1GMO - chains A and B; structure by X-ray diffraction, 3.00 A resolution.

# Chain A (and B)
Molecule: Hepatocyte growth factor
From: Homo sapiens
Notes: fragment: nk1; chain B of this document is another copy of the same molecule, construct and numbering; everything in this record applies to it too
UniProtKB: P14210 (HGF_HUMAN); numbering as in UniProt (aligned over 28-210)
Chain sequence (183 residues; each row starts with the number of its first residue):
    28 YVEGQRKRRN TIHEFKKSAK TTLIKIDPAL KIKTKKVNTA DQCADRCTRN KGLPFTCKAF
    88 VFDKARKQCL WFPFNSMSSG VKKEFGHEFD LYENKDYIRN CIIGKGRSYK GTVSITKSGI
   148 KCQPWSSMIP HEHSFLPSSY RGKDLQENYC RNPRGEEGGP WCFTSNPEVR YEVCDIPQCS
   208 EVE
Not modelled in the structure: 28-36, 210
Disulfides: Cys70-Cys96, Cys74-Cys84, Cys128-Cys206, Cys149-Cys189, Cys177-Cys201
Sequence notes: engineered mutation Val29 (Ala in P14210), Asp72 (Asn in P14210)
Swiss-Prot annotation at these positions:
  - modified residue: Gln32 (Pyrrolidone carboxylic acid)
What the authors report for this chain:
  - binding site for n,O6-disulfo-glucosamine: Thr61, Lys63, Arg73, Arg76, Gly79, Lys132, Arg134, Lys170, Arg181
  - binding site for 2-O-sulfo-alpha-L-idopyranuronic acid: Lys60, Arg73
  - mutagenesis - K58E/K60E/K62E, R73E/R76E: abolished signaling
  - mutagenesis - K132E/R134E, K170E/R181E: increased signaling

# Chain A / chain B interface
Pairs across the interface (47):
  Glu41(A) with Glu41(B)
  Asn77(A) with Ile142(B); Gly146(B), hydrogen bond (side chain-backbone)
  Leu80(A) with Ser145(B); Gly146(B)
  Pro81(A) with Ser145(B)
  Phe82(A) with Lys144(B); Ser145(B); Gly146(B)
  Thr83(A) with Thr143(B), hydrogen bond (side chain-backbone); Lys144(B); Asp202(B)
  Lys85(A) with Asp202(B), salt bridge
  Lys122(A) with Asn127(B), hydrogen bond (backbone-side chain)
  Asp123(A) with Lys122(B), salt bridge; Asn127(B), hydrogen bond (backbone-side chain); Thr139(B)
  Tyr124(A) with Val140(B); Asp202(B); Pro204(B)
  Ile125(A) with Asn127(B), hydrogen bond (backbone-side chain)
  Arg126(A) with Asn127(B); Cys206(B)
  Asn127(A) with Lys122(B); Asp123(B); Ile125(B), hydrogen bond (side chain-backbone); Arg126(B); Asn127(B), hydrogen bond (side chain-backbone)
  Cys128(A) with Cys128(B), hydrophobic
  Val140(A) with Tyr124(B)
  Ile142(A) with Asn77(B); Thr83(B)
  Thr143(A) with Thr83(B)
  Lys144(A) with Phe82(B); Thr83(B)
  Ser145(A) with Leu80(B); Pro81(B); Phe82(B)
  Gly146(A) with Asn77(B); Leu80(B); Phe82(B)
  Asp202(A) with Thr83(B); Lys85(B), salt bridge; Tyr124(B)
  Cys206(A) with Arg126(B), hydrogen bond (backbone-side chain)
  Glu208(A) with Arg126(B), salt bridge; Ile130(B)
Also at the interface, not in a pair above, chain A (27 interface residues in all): His40, Thr75, Ile130, Pro204
Also at the interface, not in a pair above, chain B (26 interface residues in all): Glu208

# Overview
27 residues of chain A face 26 of chain B across their interface; the contacts include 8 hydrogen bonds and 4
salt bridges. Polar pairs include Lys85(A)-Asp202(B), Asp123(A)-Lys122(B) and Glu208(A)-Arg126(B). The paper
reports a binding site for n,O6-disulfo-glucosamine at Thr61(A), Lys63(A) and Arg73(A) among others;
K58E/K60E/K62E and R73E/R76E of chain A abolish signaling; 4 substitutions were tested in all.
Chain A and chain B are both Hepatocyte growth factor (Homo sapiens); the structure, Crystal structures of
NK1-heparin complexes reveal the basis for NK1 activity and enable engineering of potent ..., was determined
by X-ray diffraction (same publication as 1GMN).
